PDB entry 1LBZ | X-ray diffraction, 2.20 A resolution | chains A and B

[Chain A]
Protein: fructose 1,6-bisphosphatase/inositol monophosphatase
From: Archaeoglobus fulgidus
Notes: EC 3.1.3.11, 3.1.3.25
Reference sequence: O30298 (SUHB_ARCFU); residues 1-252 here = UniProt positions 1-252
Amino-acid sequence (252 residues; row label = number of the first residue in the row):
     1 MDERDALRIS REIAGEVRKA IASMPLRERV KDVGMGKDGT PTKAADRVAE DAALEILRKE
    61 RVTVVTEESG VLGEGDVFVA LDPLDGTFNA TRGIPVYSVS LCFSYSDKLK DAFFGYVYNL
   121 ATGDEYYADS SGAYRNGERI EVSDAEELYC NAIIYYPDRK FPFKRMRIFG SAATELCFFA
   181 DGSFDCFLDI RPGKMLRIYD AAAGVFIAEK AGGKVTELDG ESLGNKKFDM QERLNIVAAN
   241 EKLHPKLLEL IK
Swiss-Prot annotation at these positions:
  - binding site (Mg(2+)): Asp38, Thr40, Glu67, Asp82, Leu84, Asp85, Asp200
  - binding site (substrate): Asp85 to Thr87, Arg167, Ala172, Arg191
Ion coordination: Ca2+ site 1: Thr40, Pro41; Ca2+ site 2: Glu67, Asp82, Asp85, Asp200 (together with 1,6-di-O-phosphono-beta-D-fructofuranose); Ca2+ site 3: Glu67, Asp82, Leu84 (together with 1,6-di-O-phosphono-beta-D-fructofuranose)
Small-molecule neighbours:
  - 1,6-di-O-phosphono-beta-D-fructofuranose (FBP), molecule 1: Glu67, Asp82, Leu84, Asp85, Gly86, Thr87, Phe88, Tyr155, Tyr156, Gly170, Ser171, Ala172, Asp189, Arg191, Leu196, Asp200
  - 1,6-di-O-phosphono-beta-D-fructofuranose (FBP), molecule 2: Lys164, Arg165, Arg167

[Chain B]
Protein: fructose 1,6-bisphosphatase/inositol monophosphatase
From: Archaeoglobus fulgidus
Notes: EC 3.1.3.11, 3.1.3.25
Reference sequence: O30298 (SUHB_ARCFU); residues 301-552 here correspond to UniProt positions 1-252 (UniProt number = residue number - 300)
Amino-acid sequence (252 residues; row label = number of the first residue in the row):
   301 MDERDALRIS REIAGEVRKA IASMPLRERV KDVGMGKDGT PTKAADRVAE DAALEILRKE
   361 RVTVVTEESG VLGEGDVFVA LDPLDGTFNA TRGIPVYSVS LCFSYSDKLK DAFFGYVYNL
   421 ATGDEYYADS SGAYRNGERI EVSDAEELYC NAIIYYPDRK FPFKRMRIFG SAATELCFFA
   481 DGSFDCFLDI RPGKMLRIYD AAAGVFIAEK AGGKVTELDG ESLGNKKFDM QERLNIVAAN
   541 EKLHPKLLEL IK
Swiss-Prot annotation at these positions:
  - binding site (Mg(2+)): Asp338, Thr340, Glu367, Asp382, Leu384, Asp385, Asp500
  - binding site (substrate): Asp385 to Thr387, Arg467, Ala472, Arg491
Ion coordination: Ca2+ site 1: Thr340, Pro341; Ca2+ site 2: Glu367, Asp382, Leu384 (together with 1,6-di-O-phosphono-beta-D-fructofuranose); Ca2+ site 3: Asp382, Asp385, Asp500 (together with 1,6-di-O-phosphono-beta-D-fructofuranose)
Small-molecule neighbours:
  - 1,6-di-O-phosphono-beta-D-fructofuranose (FBP), molecule 1: Glu367, Asp382, Leu384, Asp385, Gly386, Thr387, Tyr455, Tyr456, Gly470, Ser471, Ala472, Arg491, Leu496, Asp500
  - 1,6-di-O-phosphono-beta-D-fructofuranose (FBP), molecule 2: Lys464, Arg465, Arg467

[Chain A / chain B interface]
Contacting residue pairs (41; chain A residue first):
  Phe88(A) - Asn451(B)
  Phe88(A) - Arg465(B)
  Phe88(A) - Ser483(B)
  Phe88(A) - Phe484(B)  hydrophobic
  Arg92(A) - Ser483(B)
  Gly93(A) - Arg435(B)  hydrogen bond (backbone-side chain)
  Ile94(A) - Phe469(B)  hydrophobic
  Ile94(A) - Phe478(B)  hydrophobic
  Ile94(A) - Phe484(B)  hydrophobic
  Pro95(A) - Pro395(B)
  Pro95(A) - Thr422(B)
  Thr122(A) - Pro395(B)
  Arg135(A) - Arg392(B)  hydrogen bond (side chain-backbone)
  Arg135(A) - Gly393(B)
  Asn151(A) - Phe388(B)
  Tyr156(A) - Met466(B)
  Tyr156(A) - Arg467(B)  hydrogen bond
  Pro157(A) - Pro457(B)
  Pro157(A) - Asp458(B)
  Asp158(A) - Asp458(B)
  Asp158(A) - Arg459(B)  hydrogen bond (backbone-backbone)
  Arg159(A) - Pro457(B)
  Arg159(A) - Asp458(B)  hydrogen bond (backbone-backbone)
  Lys160(A) - Asp458(B)
  Arg165(A) - Phe388(B)
  Met166(A) - Tyr456(B)  hydrophobic
  Met166(A) - Ile468(B)
  Arg167(A) - Ile468(B)
  Arg167(A) - Phe469(B)
  Arg167(A) - Gly470(B)
  Ile168(A) - Arg467(B)
  Ile168(A) - Ile468(B)  hydrogen bond (backbone-backbone)
  Phe169(A) - Asn389(B)
  Phe169(A) - Ile394(B)  hydrophobic
  Phe169(A) - Phe469(B)
  Gly170(A) - Arg467(B)
  Phe178(A) - Ile394(B)  hydrophobic
  Ser183(A) - Phe388(B)
  Ser183(A) - Arg392(B)  hydrogen bond (backbone-side chain)
  Phe184(A) - Phe388(B)  hydrophobic
  Phe184(A) - Ile394(B)  hydrophobic
Other interface residues (no listed pair), chain A (23 interface residues in all): Leu26
Other interface residues (no listed pair), chain B (27 interface residues in all): Leu326, Asp424, Tyr455, Lys460, Gly482

[In short]
Chain A and chain B form an interface of 23 and 27 residues respectively; the contacts include 7 hydrogen
bonds. Among the polar pairs are Gly93(A)-Arg435(B), Arg135(A)-Arg392(B) and Tyr156(A)-Arg467(B).
1,6-di-O-phosphono-beta-D-fructofuranose is bound between chain A and chain B.
Both chains are fructose 1,6-bisphosphatase/inositol monophosphatase (Archaeoglobus fulgidus). Entry 1LBZ
(Crystal Structure of a complex (P32 crystal form) of dual activity FBPase/IMPase (AF2372) from Archaeoglobus
fulgidus ...) was determined by X-ray diffraction together with 1LBW, 1LBX and 1LBY from the same study.
